7T8R - chains A and B; structure by X-ray diffraction, 1.74 A resolution.

[Chain A]
Name: 3C-like proteinase
From: Severe acute respiratory syndrome coronavirus 2
Notes: EC 3.4.22.69
UniProt: P0DTD1 (R1AB_SARS2); residues 1-306 here correspond to UniProt positions 3264-3569 (UniProt number = residue number + 3263)
Sequence (306 residues; row label = number of the first residue in the row):
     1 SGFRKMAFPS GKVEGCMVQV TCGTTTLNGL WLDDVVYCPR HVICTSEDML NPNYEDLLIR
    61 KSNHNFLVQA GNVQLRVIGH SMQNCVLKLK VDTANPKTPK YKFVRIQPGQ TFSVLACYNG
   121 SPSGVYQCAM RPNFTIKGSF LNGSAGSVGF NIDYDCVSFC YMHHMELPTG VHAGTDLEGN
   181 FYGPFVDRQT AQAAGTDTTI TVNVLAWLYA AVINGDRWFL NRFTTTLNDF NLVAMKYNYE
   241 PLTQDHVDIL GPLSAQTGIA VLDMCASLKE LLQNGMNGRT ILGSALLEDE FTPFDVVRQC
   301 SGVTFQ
Not modelled in the structure: 305-306
Differences from the reference sequence: engineered mutation Ala145 (Cys3408 in P0DTD1)
Reported in the primary citation:
  - binding site for Nonstructural protein 7/8 (chain B): His163

[Chain B]
Name: Nonstructural protein 7/8
From: Severe acute respiratory syndrome coronavirus 2
Sequence (8 residues; each row starts with the number of its first residue):
   118 NRATLQAI

[Interface between chain A and chain B]
Residue-residue contacts (48):
  Thr24(A) with Ile125(B)
  Thr25(A) with Ala124(B); Ile125(B)
  Thr26(A) with Ala124(B); Ile125(B), hydrogen bond (backbone-backbone)
  Leu27(A) with Ala124(B), hydrophobic
  His41(A) with Leu122(B); Gln123(B); Ala124(B), hydrogen bond (side chain-backbone)
  Met49(A) with Leu122(B), hydrophobic
  Phe140(A) with Gln123(B), hydrogen bond (backbone-side chain)
  Leu141(A) with Gln123(B)
  Asn142(A) with Thr121(B); Leu122(B); Gln123(B); Ala124(B); Ile125(B)
  Gly143(A) with Gln123(B), hydrogen bond (backbone-backbone); Ala124(B), hydrogen bond (backbone-backbone); Ile125(B)
  Ser144(A) with Gln123(B), hydrogen bond (backbone-backbone)
  Ala145(A) with Gln123(B), hydrogen bond (backbone-backbone); Ala124(B)
  His163(A) with Gln123(B), hydrogen bond
  His164(A) with Leu122(B); Gln123(B), hydrogen bond (backbone-backbone)
  Met165(A) with Ala120(B), hydrophobic; Thr121(B); Leu122(B), hydrophobic; Gln123(B)
  Glu166(A) with Ala120(B); Thr121(B), hydrogen bond (backbone-backbone); Gln123(B), hydrogen bond
  Pro168(A) with Asn118(B); Arg119(B)
  His172(A) with Gln123(B)
  Asp187(A) with Leu122(B)
  Arg188(A) with Ala120(B); Leu122(B)
  Gln189(A) with Arg119(B); Ala120(B); Thr121(B); Leu122(B), hydrogen bond (side chain-backbone)
  Thr190(A) with Arg119(B); Ala120(B), hydrogen bond (backbone-backbone)
  Ala191(A) with Asn118(B); Arg119(B)
  Gln192(A) with Ala120(B)
Other interface residues (no listed pair), chain A (27 interface residues in all): Tyr54, Asn119, Leu167
From the paper, about this interface:
  - interface residues, chain A: His163(A)

[Summary]
The interface between chain A and chain B involves 27 residues on one side and 8 on the other; the contacts
include 13 hydrogen bonds. Polar pairs include His41(A)-Ala124(B), Phe140(A)-Gln123(B) and
His163(A)-Gln123(B). From the paper: a binding site for Nonstructural protein 7/8 (chain B) at His163(A); the
interface residue His163(A).
Chain A is 3C-like proteinase and chain B is Nonstructural protein 7/8, both from Severe acute respiratory
syndrome coronavirus 2; the structure, Co-crystal structure of SARS-CoV-2 Mpro C145A with substrate peptide
7/8, was determined by X-ray diffraction (same publication as 7MB4, 7MB5, 7MB6, 7MB7, 7MB8, 7MB9 and 8 further
entries).
